Entry 6ELU (X-ray diffraction, 2.30 A resolution); this record covers chains A and C of the 3 polymer chains in the assembly.

Chain A:
Name: Serum resistance associated; VSG protein
Organism: Trypanosoma brucei rhodesiense
UniProtKB: Q8T309 (Q8T309_TRYBR); residues 33-261 here correspond to UniProt positions 26-254 (UniProt number = residue number - 7)
Amino-acid sequence (233 residues; numbered 29 to 261; the number before each row is that of its first residue):
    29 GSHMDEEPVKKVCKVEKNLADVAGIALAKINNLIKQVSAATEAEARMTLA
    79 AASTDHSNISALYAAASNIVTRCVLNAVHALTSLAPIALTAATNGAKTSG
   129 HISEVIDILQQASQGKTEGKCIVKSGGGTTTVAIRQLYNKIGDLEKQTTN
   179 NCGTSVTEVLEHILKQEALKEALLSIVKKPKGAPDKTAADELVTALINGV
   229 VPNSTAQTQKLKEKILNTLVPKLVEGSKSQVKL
Not modelled in the structure: 29-44, 142-158, 255-261
Disulfide bonds: Cys101-Cys180
Differences from the reference sequence: expression tag (29-32)

Chain C:
Name: G10_3 Light chain
Organism: Mus musculus
Amino-acid sequence (217 residues; numbered 1 to 217; the number before each row is that of its first residue):
     1 DIVMTQTPPSLAVSLGQRATISCKASQSVDYDADSFMHWYQQKPGQPPKL
    51 LIYAASNLESGIPARFSGSGSGTDFTLNIRPVEEEDAATYYCQQSNEDPW
   101 TFGGGTKLEIKRADAAPTVSIFPPSSEQLTSGGASVVCFLNNFYPKDINV
   151 KWKIDGSERQNGVLNSWTDQDSKDSTYSMSSTLTLTKDEYERHNSYTCEA
   201 THKTSTSPIVKSFNRNE
Disulfide bonds: Cys23-Cys92, Cys138-Cys198

Interface between chain A and chain C:
Contacting residue pairs - 12 pairs, chain A then chain C:
  Glu189(A) - Tyr31(C)  hydrogen bond
  Lys193(A) - Tyr31(C)
  Lys193(A) - Asp32(C)  salt bridge
  Lys198(A) - Asp34(C)  salt bridge
  Lys242(A) - Tyr31(C)
  Lys242(A) - Phe36(C)
  Lys242(A) - Asn96(C)  hydrogen bond (side chain-backbone)
  Asn245(A) - Phe36(C)
  Thr246(A) - Asp34(C)
  Thr246(A) - Phe36(C)
  Pro249(A) - Tyr53(C)  hydrophobic
  Pro249(A) - Asn57(C)
Other interface residues (no listed pair), chain A (10 interface residues in all): Leu239, Ile243, Val248
Other interface residues (no listed pair), chain C (8 interface residues in all): Ser95

In short:
10 residues of chain A face 8 of chain C across their interface; the contacts include 2 hydrogen bonds and 2
salt bridges. Polar pairs include Lys193(A)-Asp32(C), Lys198(A)-Asp34(C) and Glu189(A)-Tyr31(C).
Chain A is Serum resistance associated; VSG protein (Trypanosoma brucei rhodesiense) and chain C is G10_3
Light chain (Mus musculus); the structure, Structure of Serum Resistance Associated protein from T. b.
rhodesiense, was determined by X-ray diffraction.
